1P81 - chains C and D of the 4 polymer chains in the assembly; structure by X-ray diffraction, 1.81 A resolution.

[Chain C (and D)]
Name: Catalase HPII
From: Escherichia coli
Notes: EC 1.11.1.6; chain D of this document is another copy of the same molecule, construct and numbering; everything in this record applies to it too
UniProtKB: P21179 (CATE_ECOLI); residue numbers follow UniProt; this construct covers 1-753
Chain sequence (753 residues; numbered 1 to 753; the number before each row is that of its first residue):
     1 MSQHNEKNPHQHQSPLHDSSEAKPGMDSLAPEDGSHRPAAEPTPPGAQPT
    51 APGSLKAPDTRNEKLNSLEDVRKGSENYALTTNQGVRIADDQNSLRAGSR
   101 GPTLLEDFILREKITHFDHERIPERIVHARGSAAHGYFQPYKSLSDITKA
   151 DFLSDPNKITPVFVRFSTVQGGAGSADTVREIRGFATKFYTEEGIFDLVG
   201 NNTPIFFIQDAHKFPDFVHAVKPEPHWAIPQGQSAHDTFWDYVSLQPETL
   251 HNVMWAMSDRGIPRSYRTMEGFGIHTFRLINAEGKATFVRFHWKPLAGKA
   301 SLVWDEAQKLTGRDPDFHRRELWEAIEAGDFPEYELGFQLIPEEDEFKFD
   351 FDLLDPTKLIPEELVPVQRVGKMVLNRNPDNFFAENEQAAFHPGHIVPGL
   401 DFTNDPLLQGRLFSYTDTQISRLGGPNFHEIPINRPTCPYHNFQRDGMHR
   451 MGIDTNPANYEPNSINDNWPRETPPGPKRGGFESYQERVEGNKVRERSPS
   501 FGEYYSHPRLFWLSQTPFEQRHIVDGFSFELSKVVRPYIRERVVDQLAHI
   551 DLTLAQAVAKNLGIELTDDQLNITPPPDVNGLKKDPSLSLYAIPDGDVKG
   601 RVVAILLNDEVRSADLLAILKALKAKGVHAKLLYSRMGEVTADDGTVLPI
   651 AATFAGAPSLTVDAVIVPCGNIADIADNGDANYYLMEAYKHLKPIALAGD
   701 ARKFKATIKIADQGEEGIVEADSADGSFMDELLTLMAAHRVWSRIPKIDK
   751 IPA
Disordered / not traced: 1-26
Construct notes: engineered mutation Glu181 (Asp in P21179)
Ion coordination: cis-heme d hydroxychlorin gamma-spirolactone Fe near Tyr415 (its only coordinating residue here)
Ligand contacts:
  - cis-heme d hydroxychlorin gamma-spirolactone (HDD), molecule 1: Ile114, Phe117, Asp118
  - cis-heme d hydroxychlorin gamma-spirolactone (HDD), molecule 2: Arg125, Ile126, Val127, His128, Arg165, Ser167, Gly184, Phe185, Ala186, Val199, Gly200, Asn201, Phe206, Ala211, Phe214, Ile274, His275, Phe391, Leu407, Gly410, Arg411, Ser414, Tyr415, Thr418, Gln419, Arg422
From the paper describing this entry:
  - mutagenesis - R180A, R180K, D181E: unchanged catalytic activity
  - catalytic residues: His128 (citing earlier work)
  - mutagenesis - V169F, V169I: decreased catalytic activity
  - mutagenesis - V169W: abolished expression

[Chain C / chain D interface]
Contacting residue pairs (88; chain C residue first):
  Pro102(C) with Leu104(D), hydrophobic
  Thr103(C) with Leu104(D); Leu105(D), hydrogen bond (backbone-backbone)
  Leu104(C) with Pro102(D), hydrophobic; Thr103(D); Leu104(D), hydrophobic
  Leu105(C) with Thr103(D), hydrogen bond (backbone-backbone); Leu105(D), hydrophobic; Leu110(D), hydrophobic
  Glu106(C) with Pro102(D)
  Lys213(C) with Glu461(D), salt bridge; Pro462(D)
  Asp216(C) with Tyr460(D); Glu461(D), hydrogen bond (side chain-backbone)
  His219(C) with Phe443(D), hydrogen bond (side chain-backbone); Asn459(D), hydrogen bond (side chain-backbone)
  Pro225(C) with Asn459(D)
  Thr238(C) with Tyr460(D); Ile465(D)
  Asp241(C) with Tyr460(D), hydrogen bond; Asn463(D); Ser464(D), hydrogen bond; Ile465(D)
  Tyr242(C) with Tyr460(D), hydrophobic; Glu461(D)
  Leu245(C) with Pro462(D); Asn463(D); Ser464(D)
  Gln246(C) with Pro462(D)
  Asn404(C) with Lys493(D), hydrogen bond
  Phe413(C) with Phe413(D), hydrophobic
  Ile420(C) with Ile420(D), hydrophobic
  Phe443(C) with His219(D), hydrogen bond (backbone-side chain)
  Asn459(C) with His219(D), hydrogen bond (backbone-side chain); Pro225(D)
  Tyr460(C) with Asp216(D); Ala220(D), hydrophobic; Thr238(D); Asp241(D), hydrogen bond; Tyr242(D), hydrophobic
  Glu461(C) with Lys213(D), salt bridge; Asp216(D), hydrogen bond (backbone-side chain); Tyr242(D)
  Pro462(C) with Lys213(D); Leu245(D); Gln246(D)
  Asn463(C) with Asp241(D); Leu245(D)
  Ser464(C) with Asp241(D), hydrogen bond; Leu245(D); Tyr538(D), hydrogen bond; Arg542(D)
  Ile465(C) with Thr238(D); Asp241(D); Arg536(D)
  Ser484(C) with Arg495(D), hydrogen bond
  Tyr485(C) with Lys493(D)
  Gln486(C) with Asn492(D); Lys493(D); Val494(D)
  Glu487(C) with Gly491(D); Asn492(D); Lys493(D), salt bridge
  Arg488(C) with Glu490(D), salt bridge; Gly491(D); Asn492(D), hydrogen bond
  Val489(C) with Val489(D); Glu490(D); Gly491(D), hydrogen bond (backbone-backbone); Lys493(D)
  Glu490(C) with Arg488(D), salt bridge; Val489(D); Glu490(D)
  Gly491(C) with Arg488(D); Val489(D), hydrogen bond (backbone-backbone)
  Asn492(C) with Gln486(D); Glu487(D); Arg488(D)
  Lys493(C) with Asn404(D), hydrogen bond; Tyr485(D); Gln486(D); Glu487(D), salt bridge; Val489(D)
  Val494(C) with Gln486(D)
  Arg495(C) with Ser484(D), hydrogen bond
  Arg536(C) with Ile465(D)
  Tyr538(C) with Ser464(D), hydrogen bond
  Arg542(C) with Ser464(D)
Other interface residues (no listed pair), chain C (49 interface residues in all): Leu110, Arg111, Ala220, Asp417, Gln444, Arg445, Pro457, Phe482, Ile539
Other interface residues (no listed pair), chain D (49 interface residues in all): Glu106, Arg111, Gln409, Asp417, Arg445, Pro457, Phe482, Ile539

[Summary]
The chain C/chain D interface involves 49 residues from each chain; the contacts include 21 hydrogen bonds and
6 salt bridges. Polar pairs include Lys213(C)-Glu461(D), Glu487(C)-Lys493(D) and Arg488(C)-Glu490(D). From the
paper: the catalytic residue His128(C); V169F and V169I of chain C reduce catalytic activity; 6 substitutions
were tested in all.
Chain C and chain D are both Catalase HPII (Escherichia coli); the structure, Crystal structure of the D181E
variant of catalase HPII from E. coli, was determined by X-ray diffraction together with 1P7Y, 1P7Z, 1P80 and
1QWS from the same study.
